PDB entry 3VRL | X-ray diffraction, 3.20 A resolution | chains L and C of the 3 polymer chains in the assembly

Chain L:
Molecule: A10F9 Fab light chain
From: Mus musculus
Notes: antibody fragment or engineered binder
Sequence (214 residues; numbered 1 to 214; the number before each row is that of its first residue):
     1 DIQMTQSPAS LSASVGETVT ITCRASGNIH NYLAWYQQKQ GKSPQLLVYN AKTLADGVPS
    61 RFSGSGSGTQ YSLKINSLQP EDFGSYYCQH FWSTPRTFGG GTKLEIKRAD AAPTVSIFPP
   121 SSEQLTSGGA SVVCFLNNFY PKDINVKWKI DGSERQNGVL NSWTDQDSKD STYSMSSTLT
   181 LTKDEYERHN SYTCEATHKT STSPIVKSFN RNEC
Disulfide bonds: C23-C88, C134-C194

Chain C:
Molecule: Gag protein
From: Human immunodeficiency virus 1
UniProtKB: Q9DGV7 (Q9DGV7_9HIV1); residues 1-231 here correspond to UniProt positions 130-360 (UniProt number = residue number + 129)
Sequence (231 residues; row label = number of the first residue in the row):
     1 PIVQNLQGQM VHQPISPRTL NAWVKVIEEK GFSPEVIPMF TALSEGATPQ DLNTMLNTVG
    61 GHQAAMQMLK DTINEEAAEW DRLHPVQAGP VAPGQMRDPR GSDIAGTTST LQEQIGWMTH
   121 NPPIPVGDIY KRWIILGLNK IVRMYSPVSI LDIKQGPKES FRDYVDRFFK TLRAEQCTQD
   181 VKNWMTDTLL VQNANPDCKT ILRALGPGAT LEEMMTACQG VGGPSHKARV L
Unresolved in the structure: 1-148, 222-231
Disulfide bonds: C198-C218

How chain L and chain C interact:
Residue-residue contacts - 10 pairs, chain L then chain C:
  Y32(L) - P207(C)  hydrophobic
  F91(L) - P207(C)
  W92(L) - L205(C)
  W92(L) - G206(C)
  W92(L) - P207(C)
  W92(L) - G208(C)  hydrogen bond (backbone-backbone)
  S93(L) - L205(C)
  T94(L) - L205(C)
  T94(L) - E213(C)
  R96(L) - A204(C)  hydrogen bond (side chain-backbone)
Interface residues without a listed pair, chain C (7 interface residues in all): A209

Summary:
Chain L and chain C form an interface of 6 and 7 residues respectively; the contacts include 2 hydrogen bonds.
Among the polar pairs are R96(L)-A204(C) and W92(L)-G208(C).
Chain L is A10F9 Fab light chain (Mus musculus) and chain C is Gag protein (Human immunodeficiency virus 1);
the structure, Crystal structure of BMJ4 p24 capsid protein in complex with A10F9 Fab, was determined by X-ray
diffraction.
